1LTX - chains A and B of the 4 polymer chains in the assembly; structure by X-ray diffraction, 2.70 A resolution.

== Chain A ==
Name: Rab geranylgeranyltransferase alpha subunit
Organism: Rattus norvegicus
Notes: EC 2.5.1.-
UniProtKB: Q08602 (PGTA_RAT); numbering as in UniProt (aligned over 1-567)
Chain sequence (567 residues; row label = number of the first residue in the row):
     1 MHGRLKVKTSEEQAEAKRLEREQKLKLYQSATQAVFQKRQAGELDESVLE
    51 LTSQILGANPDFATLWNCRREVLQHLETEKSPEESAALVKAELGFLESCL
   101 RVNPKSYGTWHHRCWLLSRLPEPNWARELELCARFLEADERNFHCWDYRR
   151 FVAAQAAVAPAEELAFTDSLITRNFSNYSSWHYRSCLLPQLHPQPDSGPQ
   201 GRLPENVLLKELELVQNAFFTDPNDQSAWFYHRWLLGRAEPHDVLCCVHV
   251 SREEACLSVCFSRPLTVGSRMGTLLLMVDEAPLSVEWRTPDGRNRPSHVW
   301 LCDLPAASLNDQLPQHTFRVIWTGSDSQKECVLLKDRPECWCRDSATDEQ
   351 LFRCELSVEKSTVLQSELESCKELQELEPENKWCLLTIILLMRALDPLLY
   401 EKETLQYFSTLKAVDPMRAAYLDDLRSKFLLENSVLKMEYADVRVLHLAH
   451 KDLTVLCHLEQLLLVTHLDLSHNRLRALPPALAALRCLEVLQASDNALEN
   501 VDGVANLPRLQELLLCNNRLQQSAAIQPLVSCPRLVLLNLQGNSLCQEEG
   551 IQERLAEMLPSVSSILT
Disordered / not traced: 1-23, 194-199, 242-243
UniProt features mapped onto this chain:
  - modified residue: Ser-98 (Phosphoserine)

== Chain B ==
Name: Rab geranylgeranyltransferase beta subunit
Organism: Rattus norvegicus
Notes: EC 2.5.1.-
UniProtKB: Q08603 (PGTB_RAT); residue numbers follow UniProt; this construct covers 1-331
Chain sequence (331 residues; row label = number of the first residue in the row):
     1 MGTQQKDVTIKSDAPDTLLLEKHADYIASYGSKKDDYEYCMSEYLRMSGV
    51 YWGLTVMDLMGQLHRMNKEEILVFIKSCQHECGGVSASIGHDPHLLYTLS
   101 AVQILTLYDSIHVINVDKVVAYVQSLQKEDGSFAGDIWGEIDTRFSFCAV
   151 ATLALLGKLDAINVEKAIEFVLSCMNFDGGFGCRPGSESHAGQIYCCTGF
   201 LAITSQLHQVNSDLLGWWLCERQLPSGGLNGRPEKLPDVCYSWWVLASLK
   251 IIGRLHWIDREKLRSFILACQDEETGGFADRPGDMVDPFHTLFGIAGLSL
   301 LGEEQIKPVSPVFCMPEEVLQRVNVQPELVS
Disordered / not traced: 1-5, 14, 33-39
Metal / ion sites: Zn2+: Asp-238, Cys-240, His-290
Ligand contacts: farnesyl (FAR): Tyr-51, Leu-96, Leu-99, Gln-103, Arg-144, Phe-147, Gly-192, Tyr-195, Cys-196, Trp-244, Cys-314

== Interface between chain A and chain B ==
Residue-residue contacts (80; chain A residue first):
  Phe-36(A) / Gly-90(B)
  Phe-36(A) / His-91(B)
  Arg-39(A) / Asp-92(B)  salt bridge
  Asn-59(A) / Met-41(B)  hydrogen bond (side chain-backbone)
  Asn-59(A) / Tyr-44(B)
  Asp-61(A) / Tyr-44(B)
  Phe-62(A) / Tyr-44(B)  hydrophobic
  Phe-62(A) / His-91(B)
  Thr-64(A) / His-91(B)  hydrogen bond
  Thr-64(A) / Asp-92(B)
  Asn-67(A) / Asp-92(B)  hydrogen bond
  Asn-67(A) / Trp-138(B)  hydrogen bond
  Arg-70(A) / Trp-138(B)
  Glu-71(A) / Trp-138(B)
  Gln-74(A) / Trp-138(B)
  Lys-105(A) / Arg-232(B)
  Tyr-107(A) / Glu-140(B)
  Tyr-107(A) / Asp-142(B)
  Tyr-107(A) / Arg-144(B)
  Tyr-107(A) / Gln-193(B)
  His-111(A) / Trp-138(B)  hydrogen bond (side chain-backbone)
  His-111(A) / Gly-139(B)  hydrogen bond (side chain-backbone)
  His-111(A) / Glu-140(B)
  Arg-141(A) / Glu-188(B)  salt bridge
  Arg-141(A) / Arg-232(B)  hydrogen bond (backbone-side chain)
  Arg-141(A) / Pro-233(B)  hydrogen bond (side chain-backbone)
  Arg-141(A) / Glu-234(B)
  Phe-143(A) / Glu-188(B)
  Phe-143(A) / Arg-232(B)
  Asp-147(A) / Cys-183(B)
  Asp-147(A) / Ser-187(B)  hydrogen bond
  Arg-150(A) / Gly-186(B)
  Ser-176(A) / Glu-234(B)
  Tyr-178(A) / Phe-177(B)
  Tyr-178(A) / Asp-178(B)  hydrogen bond
  Tyr-178(A) / Trp-218(B)  hydrogen bond
  Tyr-178(A) / Pro-233(B)  hydrophobic
  Ser-179(A) / Glu-188(B)  hydrogen bond
  His-182(A) / Asn-176(B)
  His-182(A) / Phe-177(B)
  His-182(A) / Gly-186(B)  hydrogen bond (side chain-backbone)
  His-182(A) / Ser-187(B)  hydrogen bond (side chain-backbone)
  His-182(A) / Glu-188(B)  hydrogen bond (side chain-backbone)
  Ser-185(A) / Phe-177(B)
  Asn-224(A) / Lys-6(B)
  Asn-224(A) / Glu-234(B)
  Asp-225(A) / Glu-234(B)
  Gln-226(A) / Arg-222(B)  hydrogen bond
  Gln-226(A) / Pro-233(B)
  Gln-226(A) / Glu-234(B)
  Phe-230(A) / Trp-217(B)  hydrophobic
  Phe-230(A) / Trp-218(B)
  Phe-230(A) / Glu-221(B)
  Phe-230(A) / Arg-222(B)
  Tyr-231(A) / Phe-177(B)  hydrophobic
  Arg-233(A) / Trp-217(B)
  Trp-234(A) / Phe-177(B)
  Pro-264(A) / His-208(B)  hydrogen bond (backbone-side chain)
  Arg-270(A) / Glu-165(B)  salt bridge
  Arg-293(A) / Glu-328(B)  salt bridge
  Arg-295(A) / Glu-328(B)  salt bridge
  Pro-296(A) / His-208(B)
  Lys-382(A) / Glu-221(B)  salt bridge
  Trp-383(A) / Glu-221(B)
  Met-417(A) / Gln-223(B)
  Met-417(A) / Leu-224(B)
  Met-417(A) / Pro-225(B)  hydrophobic
  Met-417(A) / Trp-257(B)
  Arg-418(A) / Cys-220(B)  hydrogen bond (side chain-backbone)
  Arg-418(A) / Glu-221(B)  salt bridge
  Arg-418(A) / Gln-223(B)  hydrogen bond (side chain-backbone)
  Ala-420(A) / His-256(B)
  Ala-420(A) / Trp-257(B)
  Tyr-421(A) / Trp-217(B)  hydrophobic
  Tyr-421(A) / Trp-257(B)  hydrophobic
  Asp-424(A) / His-256(B)  salt bridge
  Asp-424(A) / Trp-257(B)  hydrogen bond
  Lys-428(A) / Asp-213(B)  salt bridge
  Arg-476(A) / His-256(B)
  Pro-480(A) / Ser-331(B)
Also at the interface, not in a pair above, chain A (49 interface residues in all): Ala-58, Cys-186, Met-271, Leu-386, Asp-415
Also at the interface, not in a pair above, chain B (42 interface residues in all): Asp-136, Arg-184, Lys-235, Asp-259, Lys-262

== In short ==
49 residues of chain A and 42 residues of chain B are in contact, with 20 hydrogen bonds and 9 salt bridges.
Polar contacts include Arg-39(A)/Asp-92(B), Arg-141(A)/Glu-188(B) and Arg-270(A)/Glu-165(B). Chain B binds
farnesyl. The Zn2+ site is built by Asp-238(B), Cys-240(B) and His-290(B).
Here chain A is Rab geranylgeranyltransferase alpha subunit and chain B is Rab geranylgeranyltransferase beta
subunit, both from Rattus norvegicus. Entry 1LTX (Structure of Rab Escort Protein-1 in complex with Rab
geranylgeranyl transferase and isoprenoid) was determined by X-ray diffraction.
